PDB entry 1LDE | X-ray diffraction, 2.50 A resolution | chain B

[Chain B]
Name: Liver alcohol dehydrogenase
Organism: Equus caballus
Notes: EC 1.1.1.1
UniProt: P00327 (ADHE_HORSE); numbering as in UniProt (aligned over 1-374)
Amino-acid sequence (374 residues; each row starts with the number of its first residue):
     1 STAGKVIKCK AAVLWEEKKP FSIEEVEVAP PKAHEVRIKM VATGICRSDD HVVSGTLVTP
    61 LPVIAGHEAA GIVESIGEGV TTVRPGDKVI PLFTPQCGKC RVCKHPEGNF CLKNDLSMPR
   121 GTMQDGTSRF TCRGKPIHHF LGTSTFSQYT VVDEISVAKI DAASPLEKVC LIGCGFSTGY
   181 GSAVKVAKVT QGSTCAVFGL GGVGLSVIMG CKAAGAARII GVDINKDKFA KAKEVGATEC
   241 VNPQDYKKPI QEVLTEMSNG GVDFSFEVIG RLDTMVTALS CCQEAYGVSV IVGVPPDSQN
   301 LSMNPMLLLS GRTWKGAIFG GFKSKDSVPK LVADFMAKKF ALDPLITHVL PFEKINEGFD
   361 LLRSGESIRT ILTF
Ion coordination: Zn2+ site 1: Cys46, His67, Cys174 (together with N-formylpiperidine); Zn2+ site 2: Cys97, Cys100, Cys103, Cys111
Residues lining bound ligands:
  - N-formylpiperidine (FPI): Cys46, Ser48, His67, Phe93, Leu116, Leu141, Cys174, Val294, Ile318
  - NAD (nicotinamide-adenine-dinucleotide): Cys46, Arg47, Ser48, His51, Cys174, Thr178, Gly199, Leu200, Gly201, Gly202, Val203, Gly204, Val222, Asp223, Ile224, Asn225, Lys228, Val268, Ile269, Gly270, Arg271, Thr274, Val292, Gly293, Val294, Ala317, Ile318, Phe319, Leu362, Arg369

[Summary]
Bound to chain B: NAD and N-formylpiperidine. Cys46, His67 and Cys174 coordinate Zn2+ site 1. The Zn2+ site 2
is built by Cys97, Cys100, Cys103 and Cys111.
Chain B is Liver alcohol dehydrogenase (Equus caballus); the structure, Horse liver alcohol dehydrogenase
complexed to NADH and N-formyl piperdine, was determined by X-ray diffraction, deposited together with 1LDY.
